PDB entry 8UO7 | X-ray diffraction, 2.20 A resolution | chains A and C

[Chain A]
Molecule: Cationic trypsin
Source organism: Bos taurus
Notes: EC 3.4.21.4
UniProt: P00760 (TRY1_BOVIN); the construct lacks a stretch of the UniProt sequence and is renumbered around it, so the offset changes along the chain: 16-34 = UniProt 24-42; 37-67 = UniProt 43-73; 69-125 = UniProt 74-130; 127-130 = UniProt 131-134; 5 more segments
Chain sequence (223 residues; numbered 16 to 245 plus 3 insertion-coded residues; 10 numbers in that range are skipped by the numbering (no residue carries them; nothing is unmodelled there); the number before each row is that of its first residue):
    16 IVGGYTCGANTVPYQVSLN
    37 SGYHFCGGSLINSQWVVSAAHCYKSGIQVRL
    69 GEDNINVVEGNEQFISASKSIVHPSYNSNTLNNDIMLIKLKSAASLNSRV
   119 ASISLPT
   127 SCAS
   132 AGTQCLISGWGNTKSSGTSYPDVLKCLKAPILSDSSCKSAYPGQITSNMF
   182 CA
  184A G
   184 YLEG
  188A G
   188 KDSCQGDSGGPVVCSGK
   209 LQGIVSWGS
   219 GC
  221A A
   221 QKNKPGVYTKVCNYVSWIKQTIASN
Disulfide bonds: Cys22-Cys157, Cys42-Cys58, Cys128-Cys232, Cys136-Cys201, Cys168-Cys182, Cys191-Cys220
Bound ions: Ca2+: Glu70, Asn72, Val75, Glu80
UniProt features mapped onto this chain:
  - active site (Charge relay system): His57, Asp102, Ser195
  - binding site (Ca(2+)): Glu70, Asn72, Val75, Glu80
  - binding site (substrate): Asp189, Ser190, Gln192, Gly193, Ser195

[Chain C]
Molecule: Deacetylated wildtype microviridin J
Chain sequence (13 residues; row label = number of the first residue in the row):
     1 ISTRKYPSDWEEW
Disordered / not traced: 13

[Interface between chain A and chain C]
Pairs across the interface (39; chain A residue first):
  His40(A) - Tyr6(C)
  Phe41(A) - Lys5(C)
  Phe41(A) - Tyr6(C)  hydrogen bond (backbone-backbone)
  Cys42(A) - Lys5(C)
  His57(A) - Thr3(C)
  His57(A) - Arg4(C)
  His57(A) - Lys5(C)
  His57(A) - Asp9(C)
  Asn97(A) - Ile1(C)
  Thr98(A) - Ile1(C)
  Leu99(A) - Ile1(C)  hydrophobic
  Leu99(A) - Thr3(C)
  Tyr151(A) - Tyr6(C)  hydrophobic
  Gln175(A) - Ile1(C)
  Asp189(A) - Arg4(C)  salt bridge
  Ser190(A) - Arg4(C)  hydrogen bond
  Cys191(A) - Arg4(C)
  Gln192(A) - Ser2(C)
  Gln192(A) - Thr3(C)  hydrogen bond (side chain-backbone)
  Gln192(A) - Arg4(C)
  Gln192(A) - Lys5(C)
  Gln192(A) - Pro7(C)
  Gly193(A) - Arg4(C)  hydrogen bond (backbone-backbone)
  Gly193(A) - Lys5(C)
  Gly193(A) - Tyr6(C)
  Asp194(A) - Arg4(C)  hydrogen bond (backbone-backbone)
  Ser195(A) - Arg4(C)  hydrogen bond (side chain-backbone)
  Ser195(A) - Lys5(C)  hydrogen bond (side chain-backbone)
  Ser214(A) - Thr3(C)
  Ser214(A) - Arg4(C)  hydrogen bond (backbone-backbone)
  Trp215(A) - Ile1(C)  hydrophobic
  Trp215(A) - Ser2(C)
  Trp215(A) - Thr3(C)
  Trp215(A) - Arg4(C)
  Gly216(A) - Ser2(C)  hydrogen bond (backbone-backbone)
  Gly216(A) - Arg4(C)
  Gly219(A) - Arg4(C)  hydrogen bond (backbone-side chain)
  Cys220(A) - Arg4(C)
  Gly226(A) - Arg4(C)
Also at the interface, not in a pair above, chain A (28 interface residues in all): Tyr39, Cys58, Lys60, Val213, Ser217, Tyr228
Also at the interface, not in a pair above, chain C (10 interface residues in all): Ser8, Glu12

[Summary]
28 residues of chain A and 10 residues of chain C are in contact, with 10 hydrogen bonds and 1 salt bridge.
Among the polar pairs are Asp189(A)-Arg4(C), Ser190(A)-Arg4(C) and Gln192(A)-Thr3(C).
Here chain A is Cationic trypsin (Bos taurus) and chain C is Deacetylated wildtype microviridin J. Entry 8UO7
(Bovine trypsin in complex with deacetylated wild type microviridin J) was determined by X-ray diffraction
(same publication as 8UTL).
